PDB entry 8ODU | electron microscopy, 5.00 A resolution (low resolution: residue-level contacts below are approximate; hydrogen-bond / salt-bridge calls are withheld) | chains A and B of the 4 polymer chains in the assembly

# Chain A (and B)
Name: ATPase GET3
Organism: Thermochaetoides thermophila DSM 1495
Notes: EC 3.6.-.-; engineered mutation(s): Truncation of 13 N-terminal residues; chain B of this document is another copy of the same molecule, construct and numbering; everything in this record applies to it too
UniProtKB: G0SFE0 (G0SFE0_CHATD); numbering as in UniProt (aligned over 14-339)
Amino-acid sequence (334 residues; numbered 14 to 347; the number before each row is that of its first residue):
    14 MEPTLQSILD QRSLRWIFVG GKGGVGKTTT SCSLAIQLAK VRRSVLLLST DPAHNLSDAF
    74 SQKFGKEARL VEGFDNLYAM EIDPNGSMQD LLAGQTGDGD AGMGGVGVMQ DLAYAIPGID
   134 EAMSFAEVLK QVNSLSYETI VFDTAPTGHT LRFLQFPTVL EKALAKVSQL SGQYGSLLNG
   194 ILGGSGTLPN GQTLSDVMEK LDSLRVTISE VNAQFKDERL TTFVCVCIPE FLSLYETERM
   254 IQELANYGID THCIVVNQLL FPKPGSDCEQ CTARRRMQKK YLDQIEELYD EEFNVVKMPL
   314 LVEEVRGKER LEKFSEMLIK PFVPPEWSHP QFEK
Unresolved in the structure: 106-119, 184-204, 340-347 (chain B: 106-119, 182-204, 340-347)
Differences from the reference sequence: expression tag (340-347)
Bound ions: Zn2+: C281, C284 (shared with C281(B), C284(B) of chain B)

# Chain A / chain B interface
Pairs across the interface (11):
  L245(A) - K35(B)
  L245(A) - E249(B)
  L273(A) - Q283(B)
  C281(A) - C281(B)
  C281(A) - C284(B)
  Q283(A) - L273(B)
  C284(A) - C281(B)
  C284(A) - Q283(B)
  C284(A) - C284(B)
  R287(A) - R287(B)
  R289(A) - E316(B)
Also at the interface, not in a pair above, chain A (15 interface residues in all): K35, G37, E243, F244, S246, E249, A286, Y294
Also at the interface, not in a pair above, chain B (16 interface residues in all): G36, G37, E243, F244, L245, Y294, V315, E317

# Summary
15 residues of chain A face 16 of chain B across their interface. C281(A) and C284(A) coordinate Zn2+.
Both chains are ATPase GET3 (Thermochaetoides thermophila DSM 1495). Entry 8ODU (Chaetomium thermophilum
Get1/Get2 heterotetramer in complex with a Get3 dimer (amphipol)) was determined by electron microscopy
together with 8ODV from the same study.
